PDB entry 7U7Z | X-ray diffraction, 1.67 A resolution | chains A and P of the 3 polymer chains in the assembly

[Chain A]
Name: DNA polymerase eta
Organism: Homo sapiens
Notes: EC 2.7.7.7
Reference sequence: Q9Y253 (POLH_HUMAN); numbering as in UniProt (aligned over 1-432)
Chain sequence (435 residues; numbered -2 to 432; the number before each row is that of its first residue; numbers below 1 keep their minus sign (Gly-2 is residue -2)):
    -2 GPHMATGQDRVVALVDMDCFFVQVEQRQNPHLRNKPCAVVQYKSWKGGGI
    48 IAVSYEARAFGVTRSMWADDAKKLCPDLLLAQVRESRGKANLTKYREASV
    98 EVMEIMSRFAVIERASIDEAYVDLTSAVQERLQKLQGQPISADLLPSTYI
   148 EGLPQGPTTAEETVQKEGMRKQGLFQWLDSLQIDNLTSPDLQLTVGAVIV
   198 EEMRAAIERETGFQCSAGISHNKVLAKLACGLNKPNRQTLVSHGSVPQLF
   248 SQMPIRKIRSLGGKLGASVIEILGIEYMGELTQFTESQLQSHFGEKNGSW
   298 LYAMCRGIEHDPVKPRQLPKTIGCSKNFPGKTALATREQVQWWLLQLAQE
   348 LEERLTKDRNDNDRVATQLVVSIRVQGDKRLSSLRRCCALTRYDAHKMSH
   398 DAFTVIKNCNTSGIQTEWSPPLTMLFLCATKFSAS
Disordered / not traced: 155-159
Differences from the reference sequence: expression tag (-2 to 0)
Bound ions: Mn2+ site 1: Asp13, Asp115, Glu116 (together with XG4) (shared with DT8(P) of chain P); Mn2+ site 2: Asp13, Met14 (together with XG4)
Residues lining bound ligands: XG4 (2'-deoxy-5'-O-[(R)-hydroxy{[(R)-hydroxy(phosphonooxy)phosphoryl]amino}phosphoryl]guanosine): Asp13, Met14, Asp15, Cys16, Phe17, Phe18, Gln38, Ile48, Ala49, Tyr52, Arg55, Arg61, Leu89, Ile114, Asp115, Lys231
Curated features (UniProtKB/Swiss-Prot):
  - binding site (Mg(2+)): Asp13, Met14, Asp115, Glu116
  - binding site (Mn(2+)): Asp13, Met14, Asp115, Glu116
  - binding site (a 2'-deoxyribonucleoside 5'-triphosphate): Arg61
  - natural variant: Val37 (deletion: In XPV), Leu75 (deletion: In XPV), Arg93 (R93P: In XPV), Arg111 (R111H: In XPV), Thr122 (T122P: In XPV), Gly153 (G153D: In a breast cancer sample), Thr191 (T191P: In XPV), Gly263 (G263V: In XPV), Val266 (V266D: In XPV), Gly295 (G295R: In XPV), Arg361 (R361S: In XPV)
  - mutagenesis: Tyr52 (Y52A/F: Reduces DNA polymerase activity; Y52E: Reduces DNA polymerase activity. Increases fidelity of replication and reduces translesion bypass), Arg61 (R61A: Reduces enzymatic activity by two-thirds), Ser62 (S62G: Increased DNA polymerase activity and translesion bypass compared to wild-type), Ala68 (A68S/V: Severe reduction in thymine dimer translesion bypass), Asn324 to Pro326 (Reduces binding to chromatin and to monoubiquitinated PCNA. Abolishes binding to monoubiquitinated PCNA; when associated with 705-E--H-713 Del)

[Chain P]
Molecule: 8-nt DNA strand
Sequence (8 nucleotides; numbered 1 to 8; the number before each row is that of its first residue):
     1 AGCGTCAT
Bound ions: Mn2+: DT8 (together with XG4) (shared with Asp13(A), Asp115(A), Glu116(A) of chain A)

[Chain A / chain P interface]
Residue-residue contacts (22):
  Arg61(A) - DT8(P)  hydrogen bond to the base
  Ser113(A) - DT8(P)  hydrogen bond to the phosphate
  Asp115(A) - DT8(P)  phosphate contact
  Glu116(A) - DT8(P)  phosphate contact
  Lys224(A) - DT8(P)  salt bridge to the phosphate
  Arg256(A) - DA7(P)  sugar contact
  Ser257(A) - DC6(P)  phosphate contact
  Ser257(A) - DA7(P)  hydrogen bond to the phosphate
  Leu258(A) - DA7(P)  phosphate contact
  Gly259(A) - DA7(P)  hydrogen bond to the phosphate
  Gly260(A) - DC6(P)  phosphate contact
  Gly260(A) - DA7(P)  hydrogen bond to the phosphate
  Lys261(A) - DT5(P)  salt bridge to the phosphate
  Lys261(A) - DC6(P)  hydrogen bond to the phosphate
  Leu262(A) - DC6(P)  hydrogen bond to the phosphate
  Arg377(A) - DG4(P)  salt bridge to the phosphate
  Leu381(A) - DC3(P)  phosphate contact
  Arg382(A) - DG2(P)  sugar contact
  Arg382(A) - DC3(P)  hydrogen bond to the phosphate
  Arg382(A) - DG4(P)  hydrogen bond to the base
  Arg383(A) - DG2(P)  phosphate contact
  Cys384(A) - DG2(P)  hydrogen bond to the phosphate
Interface residues without a listed pair, chain A (21 interface residues in all): Ile255, Leu378, Ser379, Ser380
Interface residues without a listed pair, chain P (8 interface residues in all): DA1

[In short]
21 residues of chain A and 8 residues of chain P are in contact; the contacts include 10 hydrogen bonds and 3
salt bridges. Among the polar pairs are Arg61(A)-DT8(P), Arg382(A)-DG4(P) and Ser113(A)-DT8(P). Ligands of
chain A: compound XG4.
Chain A is DNA polymerase eta (Homo sapiens) and chain P is an 8-nt DNA strand; the structure, Human DNA
polymerase eta-DNA-dGMPNPP ternary mismatch complex in 0.12 mM Mn2+ for 600s, was determined by X-ray
diffraction (same publication as 7U72, 7U73, 7U74, 7U75, 7U76, 7U77 and 26 further entries).
